1H9W - chains A and B; structure by X-ray diffraction, 2.00 A resolution.

[Chain A (and B)]
Molecule: Seed lectin
Organism: Dioclea guianensis
Notes: chain B of this document is another copy of the same molecule, construct and numbering; everything in this record applies to it too
UniProt: P81637 (LECA_DIOGU); numbering as in UniProt (aligned over 1-237)
Chain sequence (237 residues; numbered 1 to 237; the number before each row is that of its first residue):
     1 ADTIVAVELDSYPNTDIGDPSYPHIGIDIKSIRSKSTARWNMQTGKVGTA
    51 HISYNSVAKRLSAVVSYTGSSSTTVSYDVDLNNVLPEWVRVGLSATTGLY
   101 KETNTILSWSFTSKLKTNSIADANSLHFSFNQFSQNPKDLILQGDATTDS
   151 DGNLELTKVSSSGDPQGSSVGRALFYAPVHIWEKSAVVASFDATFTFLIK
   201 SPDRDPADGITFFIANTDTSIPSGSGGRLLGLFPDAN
Not modelled in the structure: 118-122 (chain B: 117-122, 237)
Bound ions: Mn2+ site 1: Glu8, Asp10, Asp19, His24; Ca2+ site 1: Asp10, Tyr12, Asn14, Asp19; Ca2+ site 2: Glu87, Glu183 (shared with Glu87(B), Glu183(B) of chain B); Mn2+ site 2: Ser125 (shared with His127(B) of chain B); Mn2+ site 3: His127 (shared with Ser125(B) of chain B); Mn2+ site 4 near His180 (its only coordinating residue here)
Curated features (UniProtKB/Swiss-Prot):
  - binding site (Mn(2+)): Glu8, Asp10, Asp19, His24, Ser34
  - binding site (Ca(2+)): Asp10, Tyr12, Asn14, Asp19, Asp208
  - binding site (a carbohydrate): Tyr12, Leu99, Tyr100, Arg228

[Interface between chain A and chain B]
Residue-residue contacts - 44 pairs, chain A then chain B:
  Trp88(A) - Asn136(B)
  Trp88(A) - Lys138(B)
  Trp88(A) - Asp139(B)
  Arg90(A) - Tyr176(B)  hydrogen bond
  Thr117(A) - Gln132(B)  hydrogen bond
  Ala123(A) - Asn131(B)  hydrogen bond (backbone-side chain)
  Asn124(A) - Ser129(B)
  Asn124(A) - Phe130(B)
  Asn124(A) - Asn131(B)  hydrogen bond (side chain-backbone)
  Asn124(A) - Gln132(B)  hydrogen bond (side chain-backbone)
  Ser125(A) - His127(B)
  Ser125(A) - Phe128(B)
  Ser125(A) - Ser129(B)  hydrogen bond (backbone-backbone)
  Leu126(A) - His127(B)
  Leu126(A) - Phe175(B)  hydrophobic
  His127(A) - Ser125(B)
  His127(A) - Leu126(B)
  His127(A) - His127(B)  hydrogen bond (backbone-backbone)
  Phe128(A) - Ser125(B)
  Ser129(A) - Ala123(B)
  Ser129(A) - Asn124(B)
  Ser129(A) - Ser125(B)  hydrogen bond
  Phe130(A) - Asn124(B)
  Asn131(A) - Asn124(B)
  Gln132(A) - Asn124(B)
  Ser134(A) - Glu183(B)
  Asn136(A) - Trp88(B)  hydrogen bond (backbone-side chain)
  Pro137(A) - Trp88(B)  hydrophobic
  Lys138(A) - Trp88(B)
  Lys138(A) - Pro178(B)
  Asp139(A) - Trp88(B)
  Asp139(A) - Pro178(B)
  Phe175(A) - Leu126(B)  hydrophobic
  Phe175(A) - Ala177(B)  hydrophobic
  Tyr176(A) - Arg90(B)  hydrogen bond
  Tyr176(A) - Tyr176(B)  hydrophobic
  Tyr176(A) - Ala177(B)  hydrophobic
  Tyr176(A) - Pro178(B)
  Ala177(A) - Tyr176(B)  hydrophobic
  Ala177(A) - Ala177(B)  hydrophobic
  Pro178(A) - Lys138(B)
  Pro178(A) - Asp139(B)
  Pro178(A) - Tyr176(B)
  His180(A) - Ser134(B)
Also at the interface, not in a pair above, chain A (24 interface residues in all): Glu183
Also at the interface, not in a pair above, chain B (23 interface residues in all): Pro137, His180

[Overview]
Chain A and chain B form an interface of 24 and 23 residues respectively, with 10 hydrogen bonds. Polar pairs
include Arg90(A)-Tyr176(B), Thr117(A)-Gln132(B) and Ala123(A)-Asn131(B). From UniProt: 5 Mn2+-binding
residues, 5 Ca2+-binding residues and 4 carbohydrate-binding residues on chain A.
Both chains are Seed lectin (Dioclea guianensis). Entry 1H9W (Native Dioclea Guianensis seed lectin) was
determined by X-ray diffraction together with 1H9P from the same study.
